PDB entry 9LVK | electron microscopy, 3.59 A resolution | chains U and B of the 18 polymer chains in the assembly

== Chain U ==
Name: Cytosolic arginine sensor for mTORC1 subunit 1
Organism: Homo sapiens
UniProtKB: Q8WTX7 (CAST1_HUMAN); numbering as in UniProt (aligned over 1-329)
Sequence (329 residues; each row starts with the number of its first residue):
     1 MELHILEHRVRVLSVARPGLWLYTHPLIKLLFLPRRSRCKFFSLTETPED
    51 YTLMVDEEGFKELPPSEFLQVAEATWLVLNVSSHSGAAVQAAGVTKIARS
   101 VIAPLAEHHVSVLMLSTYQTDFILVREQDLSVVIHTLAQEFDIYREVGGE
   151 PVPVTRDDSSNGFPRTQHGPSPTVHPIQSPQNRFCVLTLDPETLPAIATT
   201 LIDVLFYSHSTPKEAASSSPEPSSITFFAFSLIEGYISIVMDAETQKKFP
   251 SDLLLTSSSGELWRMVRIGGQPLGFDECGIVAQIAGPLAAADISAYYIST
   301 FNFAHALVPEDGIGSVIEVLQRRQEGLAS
Disordered / not traced: 84-91, 161-173, 211-221, 274-278
Sequence notes: engineered mutation Ala304 (Asp in Q8WTX7)
UniProt features mapped onto this chain:
  - binding site (L-arginine): Ser111, Val112, Gly274, Ile280, Val281
  - modified residue: Ser14 (Phosphoserine)

== Chain B ==
Name: GATOR2 complex protein MIOS
Organism: Homo sapiens
UniProtKB: Q9NXC5 (MIOS_HUMAN); residues 1-875 here = UniProt positions 1-875
Sequence (875 residues; each row starts with the number of its first residue):
     1 MSGTKPDILWAPHHVDRFVVCDSELSLYHVESTVNSELKAGSLRLSEDSA
    51 ATLLSINSDTPYMKCVAWYLNYDPECLLAVGQANGRVVLTSLGQDHNSKF
   101 KDLIGKEFVPKHARQCNTLAWNPLDSNWLAAGLDKHRADFSVLIWDICSK
   151 YTPDIVPMEKVKLSAGETETTLLVTKPLYELGQNDACLSLCWLPRDQKLL
   201 LAGMHRNLAIFDLRNTSQKMFVNTKAVQGVTVDPYFHDRVASFYEGQVAI
   251 WDLRKFEKPVLTLTEQPKPLTKVAWCPTRTGLLATLTRDSNIIRLYDMQH
   301 TPTPIGDETEPTIIERSVQPCDNYIASFAWHPTSQNRMIVVTPNRTMSDF
   351 TVFERISLAWSPITSLMWACGRHLYECTEEENDNSLEKDIATKMRLRALS
   401 RYGLDTEQVWRNHILAGNEDPQLKSLWYTLHFMKQYTEDMDQKSPGNKGS
   451 LVYAGIKSIVKSSLGMVESSRHNWSGLDKQSDIQNLNEERILALQLCGWI
   501 KKGTDVDVGPFLNSLVQEGEWERAAAVALFNLDIRRAIQILNEGASSEKG
   551 DLNLNVVAMALSGYTDEKNSLWREMCSTLRLQLNNPYLCVMFAFLTSETG
   601 SYDGVLYENKVAVRDRVAFACKFLSDTQLNRYIEKLTNEMKEAGNLEGIL
   651 LTGLTKDGVDLMESYVDRTGDVQTASYCMLQGSPLDVLKDERVQYWIENY
   701 RNLLDAWRFWHKRAEFDIHRSKLDPSSKPLAQVFVSCNFCGKSISYSCSA
   751 VPHQGRGFSQYGVSGSPTKSKVTSCPGCRKPLPRCALCLINMGTPVSSCP
   801 GGTKSDEKVDLSKDKKLAQFNNWFTWCHNCRHGGHAGHMLSWFRDHAECP
   851 VSACTCKCMQLDTTGNLVPAETVQP
Disordered / not traced: 1-4, 37-42, 149-173, 379-387, 444-451, 476-482, 549-551, 741-778, 797-816, 864-875
Bound ions: Zn2+ site 1: Cys785, Cys788, His835, His838; Zn2+ site 2: Cys827, Cys856, Cys858; Zn2+ site 3: His832, Cys849
UniProt features mapped onto this chain:
  - zinc finger: Val735 to Pro781 (C4-type), Leu782 to Thr863 (RING-type)
  - binding site (Zn(2+)): Cys737, Cys740, Cys775, Cys778, Cys788, Cys827, Cys830, His832, His835, His838, Cys849, Cys854, Cys858
  - modified residue (Phosphoserine): Ser759, Ser766

== Chain U / chain B interface ==
Residue-residue contacts (23; chain U residue first):
  Ser116(U) - Arg137(B)
  Thr117(U) - Arg137(B)  hydrogen bond (backbone-side chain)
  Tyr118(U) - His112(B)
  Tyr118(U) - Ala113(B)  hydrogen bond (side chain-backbone)
  Tyr118(U) - His136(B)
  Tyr118(U) - Arg137(B)
  Gln119(U) - Lys135(B)
  Gln119(U) - His136(B)
  Gln119(U) - Arg137(B)  hydrogen bond (backbone-backbone)
  Gln119(U) - Asn184(B)  hydrogen bond (backbone-side chain)
  Thr120(U) - Lys135(B)
  Thr120(U) - Arg137(B)
  Asp121(U) - Arg137(B)
  Thr188(U) - Ala113(B)
  Leu255(U) - Asn84(B)
  Leu255(U) - Ala113(B)  hydrophobic
  Thr256(U) - Ala113(B)
  Ser257(U) - His112(B)
  Ser258(U) - Val109(B)
  Ser258(U) - Pro110(B)  hydrogen bond (side chain-backbone)
  Ser258(U) - Lys111(B)
  Ser258(U) - His112(B)
  Ala295(U) - Arg137(B)
Other interface residues (no listed pair), chain U (15 interface residues in all): Val94, Tyr236, Tyr296
Other interface residues (no listed pair), chain B (13 interface residues in all): Ala83, Arg114, Asp134

== Overview ==
15 residues of chain U face 13 of chain B across their interface, with 5 hydrogen bonds. Polar pairs include
Thr117(U)-Arg137(B), Tyr118(U)-Ala113(B) and Gln119(U)-Asn184(B). From UniProt: 5 L-arginine-binding residues
on chain U; 13 Zn2+-binding residues on chain B.
Chain U is Cytosolic arginine sensor for mTORC1 subunit 1 and chain B is GATOR2 complex protein MIOS, both
from Homo sapiens; the structure, Cryo-EM structure of CASTOR1 bound human GATOR2 complex, was determined by
electron microscopy (same publication as 9LVJ and 9LWF).
